PDB entry 6WKQ | X-ray diffraction, 1.98 A resolution | chains A and B

Chain A:
Protein: 2'-O-methyltransferase
Source organism: Severe acute respiratory syndrome coronavirus 2
Notes: EC 2.1.1.-
UniProt: P0DTD1 (R1AB_SARS2); residues 6799-7096 here = UniProt positions 6799-7096
Amino-acid sequence (301 residues; row label = number of the first residue in the row):
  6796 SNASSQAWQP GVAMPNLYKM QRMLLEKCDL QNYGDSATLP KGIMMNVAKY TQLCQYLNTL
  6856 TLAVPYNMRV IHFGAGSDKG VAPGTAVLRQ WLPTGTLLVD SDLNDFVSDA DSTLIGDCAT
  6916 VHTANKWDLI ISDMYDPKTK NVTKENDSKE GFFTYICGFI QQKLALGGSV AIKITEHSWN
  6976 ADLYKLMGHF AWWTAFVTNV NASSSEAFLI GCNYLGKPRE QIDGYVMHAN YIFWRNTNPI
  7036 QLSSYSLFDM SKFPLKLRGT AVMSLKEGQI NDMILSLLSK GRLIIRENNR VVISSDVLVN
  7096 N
Disordered / not traced: 6796-6799
Differences from the reference sequence: expression tag (6796-6798)
Swiss-Prot annotation at these positions:
  - active site: Lys6844, Asp6928, Lys6968, Glu7001
  - mutagenesis: Asp6928 (D6928A: Complete loss of virus replication in human respiratory cells), Lys6968 (K6968A: Complete loss of virus replication in human respiratory cells)
Metal / ion sites: Na+ site 1: Arg6884, Gln6885, Leu6887; Na+ site 2: Ile6910, Ser7090
Residues lining bound ligands: sinefungin (SFG): Asn6841, Tyr6845, His6867, Gly6869, Ala6870, Gly6871, Ser6872, Ala6877, Pro6878, Gly6879, Asp6897, Leu6898, Asn6899, Gly6911, Asp6912, Cys6913, Asp6928, Met6929, Tyr6930, Asp6931, Phe6947
What the authors report for this chain:
  - catalytic residues: Asp6928, Glu7001 (by similarity / conservation)

Chain B:
Protein: Non-structural protein 10
Source organism: Severe acute respiratory syndrome coronavirus 2
UniProt: P0DTD1 (R1AB_SARS2); residues 4254-4392 here = UniProt positions 4254-4392
Amino-acid sequence (142 residues; numbered 4251 to 4392; the number before each row is that of its first residue):
  4251 SNAAGNATEV PANSTVLSFC AFAVDAAKAY KDYLASGGQP ITNCVKMLCT HTGTGQAITV
  4311 TPEANMDQES FGGASCCLYC RCHIDHPNPK GFCDLKGKYV QIPTTCANDP VGFTLKNTVC
  4371 TVCGMWKGYG CSCDQLREPM LQ
Disordered / not traced: 4251-4270
Differences from the reference sequence: expression tag (4251-4253)
Swiss-Prot annotation at these positions:
  - binding site (Zn(2+)): Cys4327, Cys4330, His4336, Cys4343, Cys4370, Cys4373, Cys4381, Cys4383
  - site: Gln4392 (Cleavage)
Metal / ion sites: Zn2+ site 1: Cys4327, Cys4330, His4336, Cys4343; Zn2+ site 2: Cys4370, Cys4373, Cys4381, Cys4383

Interface between chain A and chain B:
Pairs across the interface (47):
  Pro6835(A) - Leu4298(B)  hydrophobic
  Lys6836(A) - Lys4296(B)  hydrogen bond (backbone-side chain)
  Gly6837(A) - Lys4296(B)
  Ile6838(A) - Lys4296(B)
  Ile6838(A) - Met4297(B)
  Ile6838(A) - Leu4298(B)  hydrophobic
  Met6839(A) - Asn4293(B)
  Met6839(A) - Cys4294(B)
  Val6842(A) - Val4295(B)  hydrophobic
  Val6842(A) - Lys4296(B)
  Thr6846(A) - Leu4298(B)
  Lys6874(A) - Asn4293(B)
  Val6876(A) - Asn4293(B)
  Val6876(A) - Val4295(B)  hydrophobic
  Val6876(A) - Ser4325(B)
  Val6876(A) - Arg4331(B)
  Pro6878(A) - Val4295(B)  hydrophobic
  Ala6881(A) - Val4295(B)  hydrophobic
  Ala6881(A) - Met4297(B)
  Ala6881(A) - Tyr4349(B)  hydrogen bond (backbone-side chain)
  Val6882(A) - Met4297(B)
  Arg6884(A) - Gly4347(B)  hydrogen bond (side chain-backbone)
  Arg6884(A) - Tyr4349(B)
  Gln6885(A) - Met4297(B)
  Gln6885(A) - Leu4298(B)  hydrogen bond (side chain-backbone)
  Gln6885(A) - Thr4311(B)
  Gln6885(A) - Pro4312(B)
  Gln6885(A) - Tyr4349(B)  hydrogen bond (backbone-side chain)
  Thr6889(A) - Val4310(B)
  Asp6900(A) - His4333(B)  salt bridge
  Val6902(A) - Ala4324(B)  hydrophobic
  Val6902(A) - Cys4330(B)
  Val6902(A) - His4333(B)
  Ser6903(A) - Ala4324(B)
  Ser6903(A) - Lys4346(B)  hydrogen bond (backbone-side chain)
  Asp6904(A) - Gly4322(B)
  Asp6904(A) - Gly4323(B)  hydrogen bond (side chain-backbone)
  Asp6904(A) - Ala4324(B)  hydrogen bond (side chain-backbone)
  Asp6904(A) - Lys4346(B)
  Asp6904(A) - Gly4347(B)  hydrogen bond (side chain-backbone)
  Asp6904(A) - Lys4348(B)
  Ala6905(A) - Lys4346(B)
  Leu7042(A) - Leu4298(B)  hydrophobic
  Met7045(A) - Leu4298(B)
  Met7045(A) - Cys4299(B)
  Met7045(A) - Thr4300(B)
  Ser7046(A) - Thr4300(B)
Other interface residues (no listed pair), chain A (25 interface residues in all): Ala6843, Phe6901
Other interface residues (no listed pair), chain B (23 interface residues in all): Leu4345

In short:
25 residues of chain A face 23 of chain B across their interface, with 9 hydrogen bonds and 1 salt bridge.
Among the polar pairs are Asp6900(A)-His4333(B), Lys6836(A)-Lys4296(B) and Ala6881(A)-Tyr4349(B). Bound to
chain A: sinefungin. The paper reports catalytic residues Asp6928(A) and Glu7001(A).
Here chain A is 2'-O-methyltransferase and chain B is Non-structural protein 10, both from Severe acute
respiratory syndrome coronavirus 2. Entry 6WKQ (1.98 Angstrom Resolution Crystal Structure of NSP16-NSP10
Heterodimer from SARS-CoV-2 in Complex with Sinefungin) was determined by X-ray diffraction together with
6W4H, 6W75, 6WJT, 6WQ3, 6WRZ and 6WVN from the same study.
